Entry 9CYM (X-ray diffraction, 3.84 A resolution); this record covers chains L and A of the 4 polymer chains in the assembly.

[Chain L]
Molecule: Secreted lymphocyte activation gene 3 protein
Source organism: Mus musculus
UniProtKB: Q61790 (LAG3_MOUSE); numbering as in UniProt (aligned over 23-255)
Chain sequence (233 residues; row label = number of the first residue in the row):
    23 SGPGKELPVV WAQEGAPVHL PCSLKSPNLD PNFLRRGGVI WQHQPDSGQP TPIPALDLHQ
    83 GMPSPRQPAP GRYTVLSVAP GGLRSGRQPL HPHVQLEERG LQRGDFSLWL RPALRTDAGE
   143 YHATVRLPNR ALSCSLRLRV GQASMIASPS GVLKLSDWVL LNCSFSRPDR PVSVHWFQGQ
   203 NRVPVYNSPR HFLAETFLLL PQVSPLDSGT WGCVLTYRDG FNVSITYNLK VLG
Not modelled in the structure: 23-26, 77-92, 255
Cystine bridges: Cys44-Cys156, Cys185-Cys235
Covalently attached groups: N-acetylglucosamine (NAG) linked to Asn184, Asn244
UniProt features mapped onto this chain:
  - glycosylation (N-linked (GlcNAc...) asparagine): Asn184, Asn244
  - mutagenesis: Arg94 (R94E: Decreased binding to MHC class II), Tyr95 (Y95F: No significant effect on MHC class II-binding), Arg121 (R121A: No significant effect on MHC class II-binding)
From the paper describing this entry:
  - conformationally variable residues (loop rearrangement): Gly103 to Pro111

[Chain A]
Molecule: H-2 class II histocompatibility antigen, A-B alpha chain
Source organism: Mus musculus
UniProtKB: P14434 (HA2B_MOUSE); numbering as in UniProt (aligned over 24-218)
Chain sequence (195 residues; row label = number of the first residue in the row):
    24 EDDIEADHVG TYGISVYQSP GDIGQYTFEF DGDELFYVDL DKKETVWMLP EFGQLASFDP
    84 QGGLQNIAVV KHNLGVLTKR SNSTPATNEA PQATVFPKSP VLLGQPNTLI CFVDNIFPPV
   144 INITWLRNSK SVADGVYETS FFVNRDYSFH KLSYLTFIPS DDDIYDCKVE HWGLEEPVLK
   204 HWEPEIPAPM SELTE
Not modelled in the structure: 209-218
Cystine bridges: Cys134-Cys190
Covalently attached groups: N-acetylglucosamine (NAG) linked to Asn145
UniProt features mapped onto this chain:
  - region: Glu206 to Glu218 (Connecting peptide)
  - glycosylation: Asn145 (N-linked (GlcNAc...) asparagine)

[How chain L and chain A interact]
Contacting residue pairs - 11 pairs, chain L then chain A:
  Arg57(L) - Leu202(A)
  Arg57(L) - His204(A)
  Arg58(L) - Glu206(A)
  Pro102(L) - His204(A)
  Gly103(L) - Val118(A)  hydrogen bond (backbone-backbone)
  Gly103(L) - Lys203(A)
  Gly103(L) - Trp205(A)
  Gly104(L) - Thr117(A)
  Gly104(L) - Lys203(A)
  Gln117(L) - Gln115(A)  hydrogen bond
  Glu120(L) - Gln115(A)
Interface residues without a listed pair, chain L (11 interface residues in all): Asn54, Leu105, Arg121, Pro150
Interface residues without a listed pair, chain A (10 interface residues in all): Ala113, Ser152
The authors on this interface:
  - interface residues, chain L: Asn54(L), Arg57(L), Arg121(L)
  - interface residues, chain A: Ser152(A)

[In short]
Chain L and chain A form an interface of 11 and 10 residues respectively, with 2 hydrogen bonds. Polar pairs
include Gln117(L)-Gln115(A) and Gly103(L)-Val118(A). N-acetylglucosamine is covalently linked to Asn184(L) and
Asn244(L). N-acetylglucosamine is covalently linked to Asn145(A). The paper reports interface residues
Asn54(L), Arg57(L) and Ser152(A) among others; conformational variability at Gly103(L).
Here chain L is Secreted lymphocyte activation gene 3 protein and chain A is H-2 class II histocompatibility
antigen, A-B alpha chain, both from Mus musculus. Entry 9CYM (Structure of LAG3 bound to the MHC class II
molecule I-A(b)) was determined by X-ray diffraction together with 9CYL from the same study.
